PDB entry 7OQC | electron microscopy, 4.10 A resolution (low resolution: residue-level contacts below are approximate; hydrogen-bond / salt-bridge calls are withheld) | chains I and C of the 18 polymer chains in the assembly

== Chain I ==
Molecule: ACT1 pre-mRNA (delta BS-A)
From: Saccharomyces cerevisiae
Sequence (371 nucleotides; each row starts with the number of its first residue; note: 96 numbers in that range are skipped by the numbering (no residue carries them; nothing is unmodelled there); numbers below 1 keep their minus sign (A-10 is residue -10)):
   -10 AUGGAUUCUG
     1 GUAUGUUC
   103 NNNNNNNNNN NNNNNNNNNN NNNNNN
   130 NNNNNNNNNN NNNNNNNNNN NNNNNNNUAG CGCUUGCACC AUCCCAUUUA ACUGUAAGAA
   190 GAAUUGCACG GUCCCAAUUG CUCGAGAGAU UUCUCUUUUA CCUUUUUUUA CUAUUUUUCA
   250 CUCUCCCAUA ACCUCCUAUA UUGACUGAUC UGUAAUAACC ACGAUAUUAU UGGAAUAAAU
   310 AGGGGCUUGA AAUUUGGAAA AAAAAAAAAA ACUGAAAUAU UUUCGUGAUA AGUGAUAGUG
   370 AUAUUCUUCU UUUAUUUGCU ACUGUUACUA AGUCUCAUGU ACUACAUCGA UUGCUUCAUU
   430 CUUUUUGUUG CUAUAUUAUA UGUUUAG
Disordered / not traced: -10 to -3, 157-456

== Chain C ==
Protein: U1 small nuclear ribonucleoprotein C
From: Saccharomyces cerevisiae
Reference sequence: Q05900 (RU1C_YEAST); residues 1-231 here = UniProt positions 1-231
Chain sequence (231 residues; numbered 1 to 231; the number before each row is that of its first residue):
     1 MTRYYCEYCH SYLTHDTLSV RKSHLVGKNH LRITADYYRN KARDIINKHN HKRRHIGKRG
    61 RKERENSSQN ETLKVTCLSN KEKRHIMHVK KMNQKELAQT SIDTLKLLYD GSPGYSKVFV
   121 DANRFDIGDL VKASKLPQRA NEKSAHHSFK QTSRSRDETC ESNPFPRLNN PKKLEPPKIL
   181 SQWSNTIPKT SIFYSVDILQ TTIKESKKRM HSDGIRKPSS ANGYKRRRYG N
Disordered / not traced: 1-2, 198-231
Swiss-Prot annotation at these positions:
  - zinc finger: Tyr4 to Asp36 (Matrin-type)
  - mutagenesis: Leu13 (L13A/D/E/F/G/H/K/P/R/S/T/W/Y: Gives rise to unstable commitment complexes; L13C/I/M/N/Q/V: No effect)

== Chain I / chain C interface ==
Pairs across the interface - 17 pairs, chain I then chain C:
  G-1(I) - Thr14(C)
  G1(I) - Tyr12(C)
  G1(I) - Leu13(C)
  G1(I) - Thr14(C)
  G1(I) - Val20(C)
  U2(I) - Tyr12(C)
  U2(I) - His24(C)
  A3(I) - Cys9(C)
  A3(I) - His24(C)
  A3(I) - Gly27(C)
  A3(I) - Lys28(C)
  U4(I) - Gly27(C)
  U4(I) - Lys28(C)
  U4(I) - Asn29(C)
  U4(I) - Arg139(C)
  G5(I) - Ala140(C)
  U6(I) - Glu142(C)
Interface residues without a listed pair, chain C (15 interface residues in all): Ser11, Ser23, Asn141

== Summary ==
7 residues of chain I and 15 residues of chain C are in contact. From UniProt: one mutagenesis site on chain
C.
Chain I is ACT1 pre-mRNA (delta BS-A) and chain C is U1 small nuclear ribonucleoprotein C, both from
Saccharomyces cerevisiae; the structure, The U1 part of Saccharomyces cerevisiae spliceosomal pre-A complex
(delta BS-A ACT1), was determined by electron microscopy together with 7OQB and 7OQE from the same study.
